Entry 4BTI (X-ray diffraction, 2.30 A resolution); this record covers chains E and F.

[Chain E]
Name: Coagulation factor X heavy chain
Organism: Homo sapiens
Notes: EC 3.4.21.6
UniProt: P00742 (FA10_HUMAN); the construct lacks a stretch of the UniProt sequence, so the offset changes along the chain: -41 to 0 = UniProt 84-125; 1-51 = UniProt 129-179
Sequence (96 residues; numbered -41 to 51 plus 3 insertion-coded residues; the number before each row is that of its first residue; a row labelled like 1A-1C holds insertion residues (1A, then the next letters in order); numbers below 1 keep their minus sign (Tyr-41 is residue -41)):
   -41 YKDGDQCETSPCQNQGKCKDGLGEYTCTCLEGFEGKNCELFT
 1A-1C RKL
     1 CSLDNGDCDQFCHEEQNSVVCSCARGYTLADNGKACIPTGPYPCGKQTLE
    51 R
Unresolved in the structure: -41 to 0
Swiss-Prot annotation at these positions:
  - modified residue: Asp-22 (3R: -3-hydroxyaspartate)
Disulfides: Cys1-Cys12, Cys8-Cys21, Cys23-Cys36

[Chain F]
Name: Coagulation factor X light chain
Organism: Homo sapiens
Notes: EC 3.4.21.6
UniProt: P00742 (FA10_HUMAN); the construct lacks a stretch of the UniProt sequence and is renumbered around it, so the offset changes along the chain: 16-61 = UniProt 235-280; 62-124 = UniProt 282-344; 125-131 = UniProt 346-352; 132-145 = UniProt 355-368; 4 more segments
Sequence (254 residues; numbered 16 to 264 plus 7 insertion-coded residues; 2 numbers in that range are skipped by the numbering (no residue carries them; nothing is unmodelled there); the number before each row is that of its first residue; a row labelled like 131A-131B holds insertion residues (131A, then the next letters in order)):
    16 IVGGQECKDGECPWQALLINEENEGFCGGTILSEFYILTAAHCLYQ
   61A A
    62 KRFKVRVGDRNTEQEEGGEAVHEVEVVIKHNRFTKETYDFDIAVLRLKTP
   112 ITFRMNVAPACLP
  124A E
   125 RDWAEST
131A-131B LM
   132 TQKTGIVSGFGRTH
   147 EKGRQSTRLKMLEVPYVDRNSCKLSSSFIITQNMFCAGY
185A-185B DT
   186 KQEDACQGDSGGPHVTRFKDTYFVTGIVSWGE
   219 GCARK
  223A G
   224 KYGIYTKVTAFLKWIDRSMKTRGLPKAKSHAPEVITSSPLK
Unresolved in the structure: 246-264
Swiss-Prot annotation at these positions:
  - region: Ser252 to Ser261 (O-glycosylated at one site)
  - active site (Charge relay system): His57, Asp102, Ser195
Disulfides: Cys22-Cys27, Cys42-Cys58, Cys168-Cys182, Cys191-Cys220
Metal / ion sites: Ca2+: Asp70, Asn72, Gln75, Glu80
Ligand contacts: 7R9 (5-Chloro-thiophene-2-carboxylic acid [(S)-2-[2-difluoromethoxy-3-(2-oxo-piperidin-1-yl)-benzenesulfonylamino]-3-((S)-3-dimethylamino-pyrrolidin-1-yl)-3-oxo-propyl]-amide): His57, Gln61, Glu97, Thr98, Tyr99, Phe174, Asp189, Ala190, Cys191, Gln192, Ser195, Val213, Ser214, Trp215, Gly216, Glu217, Gly219, Cys220, Gly226, Ile227, Tyr228

[How chain E and chain F interact]
Inter-chain disulfides: Cys44(E)-Cys122(F)
Pairs across the interface (41; chain E residue first):
  Asn5(E) with Trp127(F); Phe203(F)
  Cys8(E) with Lys204(F)
  Asp9(E) with Phe203(F); Lys204(F)
  Gln10(E) with Trp127(F), hydrogen bond (backbone-side chain)
  Phe11(E) with Leu123(F); Pro124(F), hydrophobic; Glu124A(F); Trp127(F), hydrophobic; Phe208(F), hydrophobic
  Cys12(E) with Trp127(F)
  Ser22(E) with Glu124A(F), hydrogen bond
  Arg25(E) with Asp239(F), salt bridge
  Tyr42(E) with Phe114(F); Arg115(F); Met116(F)
  Cys44(E) with Pro120(F); Ala121(F); Cys122(F), disulfide; Thr206(F)
  Gly45(E) with Trp29(F); Pro120(F), hydrogen bond (backbone-backbone); Cys122(F), hydrogen bond (backbone-side chain); Asp205(F); Thr206(F); Tyr207(F), hydrogen bond (backbone-backbone)
  Lys46(E) with Asp205(F), hydrogen bond (side chain-backbone); Thr206(F)
  Gln47(E) with Gly25(F); Glu26(F), hydrogen bond (side chain-backbone); Tyr207(F), hydrogen bond
  Thr48(E) with Gly25(F), hydrogen bond (backbone-backbone); Pro28(F); Arg115(F); Met116(F); Asn117(F), hydrogen bond (side chain-backbone); Ala119(F)
  Leu49(E) with Asp24(F)
  Glu50(E) with Met116(F)
  Arg51(E) with Met116(F)
Also at the interface, not in a pair above, chain E (21 interface residues in all): Asp4, His13, Ala24, Tyr27
Also at the interface, not in a pair above, chain F (26 interface residues in all): Val118, Thr131

[In short]
The interface between chain E and chain F involves 21 residues on one side and 26 on the other, with 1
disulfide bond, 10 hydrogen bonds and 1 salt bridge. Polar contacts include Arg25(E)-Asp239(F),
Gln10(E)-Trp127(F) and Ser22(E)-Glu124A(F). Chain F binds compound 7R9.
Here chain E is Coagulation factor X heavy chain and chain F is Coagulation factor X light chain, both from
Homo sapiens. Entry 4BTI (factor Xa in complex with the dual thrombin-FXa inhibitor 58) was determined by
X-ray diffraction (same publication as 4LXB, 4LOY, 4BTT and 4BTU).
